Entry 9H45 (X-ray diffraction, 2.08 A resolution); this record covers chains B and Q of the 7 polymer chains in the assembly.

Chain B:
Molecule: RNA-binding protein Hfq
From: Escherichia coli (strain K12)
UniProt: P0A6X3 (HFQ_ECOLI); residues 1-102 here = UniProt positions 1-102
Chain sequence (102 residues; row label = number of the first residue in the row):
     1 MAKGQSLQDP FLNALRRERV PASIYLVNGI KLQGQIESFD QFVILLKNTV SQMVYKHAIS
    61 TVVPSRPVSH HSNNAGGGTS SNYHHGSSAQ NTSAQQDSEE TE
Disordered / not traced: 1-5, 69-102
Construct notes: engineered mutation Ala22 (Val in P0A6X3)
Swiss-Prot annotation at these positions:
  - mutagenesis: Gln8 (Q8A: No effect on Hfq condensate formation in both growing and late stationary phases), Asp9 (D9A: No effect on Hfq condensate formation in both growing and late stationary phases), Arg16 (R16A: Almost completely disrupts the ability of Hfq to form condensates in both growing and late stationary phases), Arg19 (R19A: Almost completely disrupts the ability of Hfq to form condensates in both growing and late stationary phases), Tyr25 (Y25D: Almost completely disrupts the ability of Hfq to form condensates in both growing and late stationary phases), Lys31 (K31A: Almost completely disrupts the ability of Hfq to form condensates in both growing and late stationary phases)
What the authors report for this chain:
  - mutagenesis - K3A, Q8A, D9A, F11A, L12A, R16A, R17A, V22A, I24A, Y25A, L26A, G29A, I30A, L32A, G34A, I36A, F39A, L46A, V54A, Y55A, K56A, H57A, I59A, T61A, V62A: decreased growth
  - mutagenesis - Y55A: abolished expression
  - mutagenesis - F11A, L12A, I24A, I30A, I36A, L46A, Y55A: decreased expression
  - mutagenesis - F11A, L12A, I24A, I36A: unchanged expression
  - mutagenesis - F11A, L12A, I24A, I36A, Y55A: decreased stability (from molecular simulation)
  - mutagenesis - V22A, G34A: unchanged stability (from molecular simulation)
  - mutagenesis - V22A (2.5-5-fold): increased binding to the 18-nt RNA strand (chain Q)
  - mutagenesis - V22A: unchanged binding to U6
  - mutagenesis - G34A (2-fold): increased binding to U6
  - mutagenesis - V22A: unchanged binding to poly(U) RNA

Chain Q:
Molecule: 18-nt RNA strand
Sequence (18 nucleotides; row label = number of the first residue in the row):
     1 AAAAAAAAAA AAAAAAAA

How chain B and chain Q interact:
Pairs across the interface (19; chain B residue first):
  Tyr25(B) - A9(Q)  stacking on the base
  Leu26(B) - A12(Q)  base contact
  Asn28(B) - A10(Q)  phosphate contact
  Gly29(B) - A9(Q)  hydrogen bond to the sugar
  Gly29(B) - A10(Q)  sugar contact
  Ile30(B) - A10(Q)  sugar contact
  Ile30(B) - A11(Q)  sugar contact
  Ile30(B) - A12(Q)  sugar contact
  Lys31(B) - A11(Q)  hydrogen bond to the phosphate
  Leu32(B) - A11(Q)  base contact
  Leu32(B) - A12(Q)  base contact
  Gln33(B) - A11(Q)  hydrogen bond to the base
  Leu46(B) - A11(Q)  base contact
  Asn48(B) - A11(Q)  base contact
  Gln52(B) - A11(Q)  hydrogen bond to the base
  Gln52(B) - A12(Q)  hydrogen bond to the base
  Ser60(B) - A9(Q)  base contact
  Thr61(B) - A9(Q)  hydrogen bond to the base
  Val63(B) - A9(Q)  base contact

Summary:
14 residues of chain B and 4 residues of chain Q are in contact, with 6 hydrogen bonds and 1 aromatic stacking
contact. Polar pairs include Gln33(B)-A11(Q), Gln52(B)-A11(Q) and Gln52(B)-A12(Q). The paper reports that K3A,
Q8A and D9A of chain B, among others, reduce growth; F11A, L12A and I24A of chain B, among others, reduce
expression; 25 substitutions were tested in all.
Chain B is RNA-binding protein Hfq (Escherichia coli (strain K12)) and chain Q is an 18-nt RNA strand; the
structure, Crystal Structure of Hfq V22A, was determined by X-ray diffraction together with 9GU5 from the same
study.
